PDB entry 3OSP | X-ray diffraction, 2.50 A resolution | chains A and P of the 3 polymer chains in the assembly

[Chain A]
Molecule: DNA repair protein REV1
From: Saccharomyces cerevisiae
Notes: EC 2.7.7.-; fragment: Rev1
UniProt: P12689 (REV1_YEAST); numbering as in UniProt (aligned over 305-738)
Amino-acid sequence (434 residues; row label = number of the first residue in the row):
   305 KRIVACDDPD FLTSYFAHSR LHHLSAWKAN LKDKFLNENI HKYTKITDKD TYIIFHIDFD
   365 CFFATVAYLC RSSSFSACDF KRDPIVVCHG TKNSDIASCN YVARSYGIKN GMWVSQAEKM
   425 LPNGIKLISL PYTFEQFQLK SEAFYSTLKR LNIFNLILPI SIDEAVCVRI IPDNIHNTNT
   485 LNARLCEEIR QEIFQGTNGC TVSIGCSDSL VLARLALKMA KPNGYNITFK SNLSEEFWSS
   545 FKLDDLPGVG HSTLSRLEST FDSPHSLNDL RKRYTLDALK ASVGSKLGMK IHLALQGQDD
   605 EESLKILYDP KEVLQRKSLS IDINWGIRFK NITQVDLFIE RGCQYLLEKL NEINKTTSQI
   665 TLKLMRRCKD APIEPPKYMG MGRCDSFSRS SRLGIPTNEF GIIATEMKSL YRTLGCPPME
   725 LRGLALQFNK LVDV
Disordered / not traced: 478-483
Bound ions: Mg2+ site 1: Asp362, Asp467, Glu468 (together with 2'-deoxycytidine-5'-triphosphate); Mg2+ site 2: Asp362, Phe363, Asp467 (together with 2'-deoxycytidine-5'-triphosphate)
Ligand contacts: 2'-deoxycytidine-5'-triphosphate (DCP): Arg324, Leu325, Leu328, Asp362, Phe363, Asp364, Cys365, Phe366, Phe367, Ala401, Ser402, Tyr405, Arg408, Asn414, Gly415, Asp467, Lys525
Curated features (UniProtKB/Swiss-Prot):
  - region (Interaction with target DNA): Tyr319 to Ser329, Thr395 to Asn397, Gly554 to Thr557, Arg620 to Asn628
  - binding site (dCTP): Arg324, Asp362 to Phe366, Ser402 to Arg408, Asn414, Asp467
  - binding site (Mg(2+)): Asp362, Phe363, Asp467, Glu468
  - site (Interaction with target DNA): Lys681, Ser692, Ser694

[Chain P]
Molecule: 12-nt DNA strand
Sequence (12 nucleotides; row label = number of the first residue in the row):
     1 ATCCTCCCCT AC
Modified / non-standard residues: DOC (2',3'-dideoxycytidine-5'-monophosphate) at position 12

[Chain A / chain P interface]
Contacting residue pairs - 24 pairs, chain A then chain P:
  Ile464(A) - DOC_12(P)  phosphate contact
  Ser465(A) - DOC_12(P)  sugar contact
  Glu468(A) - DOC_12(P)  sugar contact
  Leu550(A) - DA11(P)  phosphate contact
  Pro551(A) - DA11(P)  phosphate contact
  Gly552(A) - DT10(P)  hydrogen bond to the phosphate
  Gly552(A) - DA11(P)  hydrogen bond to the phosphate
  Val553(A) - DT10(P)  phosphate contact
  Val553(A) - DA11(P)  phosphate contact
  Gly554(A) - DT10(P)  hydrogen bond to the phosphate
  His555(A) - DT10(P)  salt bridge to the phosphate
  Ser556(A) - DC9(P)  hydrogen bond to the phosphate
  Ser556(A) - DT10(P)  hydrogen bond to the phosphate
  Thr557(A) - DC9(P)  phosphate contact
  Thr557(A) - DT10(P)  hydrogen bond to the phosphate
  Gln663(A) - DT5(P)  phosphate contact
  Ser690(A) - DC8(P)  phosphate contact
  Phe691(A) - DC7(P)  phosphate contact
  Ser692(A) - DC6(P)  sugar contact
  Ser692(A) - DC7(P)  hydrogen bond to the phosphate
  Arg693(A) - DC6(P)  phosphate contact
  Ser694(A) - DC6(P)  hydrogen bond to the phosphate
  Arg696(A) - DC4(P)  sugar contact
  Arg696(A) - DT5(P)  salt bridge to the phosphate
Also at the interface, not in a pair above, chain A (20 interface residues in all): Leu328, Arg560

[Summary]
Chain A and chain P form an interface of 20 and 9 residues respectively; the contacts include 8 hydrogen bonds
and 2 salt bridges. Among the polar pairs are Gly552(A)-DT10(P), Gly552(A)-DA11(P) and Gly554(A)-DT10(P).
Ligands of chain A: 2'-deoxycytidine-5'-triphosphate.
Here chain A is DNA repair protein REV1 (Saccharomyces cerevisiae) and chain P is a 12-nt DNA strand. Entry
3OSP (Structure of rev1) was determined by X-ray diffraction.
